Entry 2V6U (X-ray diffraction, 1.60 A resolution); this record covers chains A and B.

== Chain A (and B) ==
Name: Pterin-4A-carbinolamine dehydratase
Source organism: Toxoplasma gondii
Notes: EC 4.2.1.96; chain B of this document is another copy of the same molecule, construct and numbering; everything in this record applies to it too
Reference sequence: Q2Q449 (Q2Q449_TOXGO); residue numbers follow UniProt; this construct covers 1-104
Sequence (104 residues; row label = number of the first residue in the row):
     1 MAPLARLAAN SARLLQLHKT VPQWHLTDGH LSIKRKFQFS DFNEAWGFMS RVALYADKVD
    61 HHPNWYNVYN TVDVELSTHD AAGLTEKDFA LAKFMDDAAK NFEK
Not modelled in the structure: 104 (chain B: 1-4, 104)
Bound ions: Na+ near Ser77 (its only coordinating residue here)

== How chain A and chain B interact ==
Contacting residue pairs - 33 pairs, chain A then chain B:
  Phe42(A) - Ala53(B)
  Phe42(A) - Asp57(B)
  Phe42(A) - His62(B)
  Asn43(A) - Asp57(B)
  Trp46(A) - Trp46(B)  hydrophobic
  Trp46(A) - Met49(B)
  Trp46(A) - Ser50(B)
  Trp46(A) - Ala53(B)
  Trp46(A) - Trp65(B)  hydrophobic
  Met49(A) - Trp46(B)  hydrophobic
  Ser50(A) - Trp46(B)
  Ala53(A) - Phe42(B)
  Ala53(A) - Trp46(B)
  Asp57(A) - Phe42(B)
  Asp57(A) - Asn43(B)
  His62(A) - Phe42(B)
  His62(A) - Tyr69(B)
  Pro63(A) - Asn67(B)
  Asn64(A) - Tyr66(B)  hydrogen bond
  Asn64(A) - Asn67(B)
  Asn64(A) - Val68(B)
  Trp65(A) - Trp46(B)  hydrophobic
  Trp65(A) - Trp65(B)
  Trp65(A) - Tyr66(B)
  Trp65(A) - Asn67(B)  hydrogen bond
  Tyr66(A) - Asn64(B)  hydrogen bond
  Tyr66(A) - Trp65(B)
  Tyr66(A) - Tyr66(B)  hydrophobic
  Asn67(A) - Pro63(B)
  Asn67(A) - Asn64(B)
  Asn67(A) - Trp65(B)  hydrogen bond
  Val68(A) - Asn64(B)
  Tyr69(A) - His62(B)

== In short ==
The chain A/chain B interface involves 15 residues from each chain, with 4 hydrogen bonds. Among the polar
pairs are Asn64(A)-Tyr66(B) and Trp65(A)-Asn67(B).
Chain A and chain B are both Pterin-4A-carbinolamine dehydratase (Toxoplasma gondii); the structure, High
resolution crystal structure of pterin-4a-carbinolamine dehydratase from Toxoplasma gondii, was determined by
X-ray diffraction (same publication as 2V6S and 2V6T).
